PDB entry 8EED | X-ray diffraction, 3.49 A resolution | chains C and D of the 12 polymer chains in the assembly

[Chain C (and D)]
Molecule: Envelope protein E
Organism: Zika virus ZIKV/H. sapiens/FrenchPolynesia/10087PF/2013
Notes: chain D of this document is another copy of the same molecule, construct and numbering; everything in this record applies to it too
UniProt: A0A024B7W1 (POLG_ZIKVF); residues 1-405 here correspond to UniProt positions 291-695 (UniProt number = residue number + 290)
Sequence (405 residues; row label = number of the first residue in the row):
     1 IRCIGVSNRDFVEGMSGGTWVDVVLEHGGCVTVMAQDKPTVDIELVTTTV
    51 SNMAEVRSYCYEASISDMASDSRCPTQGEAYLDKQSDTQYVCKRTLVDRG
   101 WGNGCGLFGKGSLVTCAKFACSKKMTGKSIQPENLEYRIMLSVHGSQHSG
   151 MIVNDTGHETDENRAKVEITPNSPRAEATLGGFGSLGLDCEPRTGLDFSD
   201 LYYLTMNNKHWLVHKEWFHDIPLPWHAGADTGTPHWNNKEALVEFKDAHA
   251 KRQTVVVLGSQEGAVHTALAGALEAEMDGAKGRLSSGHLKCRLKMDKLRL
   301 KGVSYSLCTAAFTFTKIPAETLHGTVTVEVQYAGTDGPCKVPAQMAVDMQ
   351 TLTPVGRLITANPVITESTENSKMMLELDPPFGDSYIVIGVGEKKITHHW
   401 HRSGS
Disordered / not traced: 151-162, 404-405 (chain D: 149-162, 197-202, 213-215, 404-405)
Disulfides: Cys3-Cys30, Cys60-Cys121, Cys74-Cys105, Cys92-Cys116, Cys190-Cys291, Cys308-Cys339
UniProt features mapped onto this chain:
  - region: Asp98 to Gly111 (Fusion peptide)
  - glycosylation: Asn154 (N-linked (GlcNAc...) asparagine)
  - cross-link (Glycyl lysine isopeptide (Lys-Gly)): Lys38 (interchain with G-Cter in ubiquitin), Lys281 (interchain with G-Cter in ubiquitin)
Reported in the primary citation:
  - mutagenesis - G259A, K316A, M375A: decreased binding to rhMZ134-B

[Interface between chain C and chain D]
Residue-residue contacts (58; chain C residue first):
  Ile4(C) - Phe108(D)
  Gly5(C) - Asp98(D)
  Gly5(C) - Phe108(D)
  Ser7(C) - Asp98(D)  hydrogen bond
  Asp98(C) - Gly5(D)
  Asp98(C) - Val6(D)
  Asp98(C) - Ser7(D)  hydrogen bond (side chain-backbone)
  Trp101(C) - Lys316(D)
  Trp101(C) - Ile317(D)
  Trp101(C) - Ala319(D)
  Trp101(C) - Thr327(D)
  Trp101(C) - Val328(D)  hydrophobic
  Trp101(C) - Glu329(D)
  Trp101(C) - Met375(D)  hydrophobic
  Cys105(C) - Lys316(D)  hydrogen bond (backbone-side chain)
  Gly106(C) - Lys316(D)
  Gly106(C) - Ala319(D)
  Phe108(C) - Ile4(D)
  Phe108(C) - Gly5(D)
  Phe108(C) - Ala319(D)  hydrophobic
  Phe108(C) - Glu320(D)
  Phe108(C) - Thr321(D)
  Phe108(C) - Thr327(D)
  Gly109(C) - Leu322(D)
  Lys209(C) - Val256(D)
  Lys209(C) - Val257(D)  hydrogen bond (side chain-backbone)
  Lys246(C) - Glu274(D)
  His249(C) - Ser285(D)
  Lys251(C) - Val6(D)
  Lys251(C) - Gly28(D)
  Val257(C) - Lys209(D)  hydrogen bond (backbone-side chain)
  Val257(C) - His266(D)
  Leu258(C) - Gly263(D)
  Leu258(C) - His266(D)
  Gly259(C) - Glu262(D)
  Ser260(C) - Glu262(D)  hydrogen bond (backbone-side chain)
  Ser260(C) - Gly263(D)  hydrogen bond (backbone-backbone)
  Gln261(C) - Gly263(D)
  Glu262(C) - Gly259(D)
  Glu262(C) - Ser260(D)
  Gly263(C) - Leu258(D)
  Gly263(C) - Ser260(D)  hydrogen bond (backbone-backbone)
  Gly263(C) - Gln261(D)
  His266(C) - Val257(D)
  His266(C) - Leu258(D)
  Glu274(C) - Lys246(D)  salt bridge
  Glu274(C) - Asp247(D)
  Ser285(C) - His249(D)
  Lys316(C) - Trp101(D)
  Ile317(C) - Trp101(D)
  Ala319(C) - Gly106(D)
  Ala319(C) - Leu107(D)  hydrophobic
  Ala319(C) - Phe108(D)  hydrophobic
  Glu320(C) - Phe108(D)
  Thr327(C) - Trp101(D)
  Thr327(C) - Phe108(D)
  Glu329(C) - Trp101(D)
  Met375(C) - Trp101(D)  hydrophobic
Also at the interface, not in a pair above, chain C (39 interface residues in all): Val6, Asn8, Arg99, Leu107, Val256, Ala264, Thr321, Leu322, Val328
Also at the interface, not in a pair above, chain D (43 interface residues in all): His27, Arg99, Cys105, Gly109, Trp211, Ala264, Thr267, Pro318

[Overview]
Chain C and chain D form an interface of 39 and 43 residues respectively, with 8 hydrogen bonds and 1 salt
bridge. Polar contacts include Glu274(C)-Lys246(D), Ser7(C)-Asp98(D) and Cys105(C)-Lys316(D). The paper
reports that G259A, K316A and M375A of chain C reduce binding to rhMZ134-B.
Both chains are Envelope protein E (Zika virus ZIKV/H. sapiens/FrenchPolynesia/10087PF/2013). Entry 8EED
(Crystal structure of a NHP anti-ZIKV neutralizing antibody rhMZ107-B in complex with ZIKV E glycoprotein) was
determined by X-ray diffraction, deposited together with 8EE8, 8EEE, 8EEZ, 8EF0 and 8EF2.
